PDB entry 1NQJ | X-ray diffraction, 1.00 A resolution | chain A

== Chain A ==
Name: class 1 collagenase
Organism: Clostridium histolyticum
Notes: EC 3.4.24.3; fragment: collagen-binding domain
Reference sequence: Q9S0X0 (Q9S0X0_CLOHI); residues 893-1008 here correspond to UniProt positions 1003-1118 (UniProt number = residue number + 110)
Chain sequence (119 residues; numbered 890 to 1008; the number before each row is that of its first residue):
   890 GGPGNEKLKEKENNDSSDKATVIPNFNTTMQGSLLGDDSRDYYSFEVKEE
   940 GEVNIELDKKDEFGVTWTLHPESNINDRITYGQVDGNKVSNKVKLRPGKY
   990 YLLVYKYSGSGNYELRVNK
Not modelled in the structure: 890-907, 963-965
Sequence notes: cloning artifact (890-892)
Metal / ion sites: lithium ion: Ser922, Asp927, Asp930
From the paper describing this entry:
  - conformationally variable residues (order/disorder transition): Glu961 to Arg967

== In short ==
The lithium ion site is built by Ser922, Asp927 and Asp930. From the paper: conformational variability at
Glu961.
Chain A is class 1 collagenase (Clostridium histolyticum); the structure, Crystal structure of clostridium
histolyticum colg collagenase collagen-binding domain 3B at 1.0 angstrom resolution in absence ..., was
determined by X-ray diffraction together with 1NQD from the same study.
